PDB entry 3OZ9 | X-ray diffraction, 1.60 A resolution | chains L and H

# Chain L
Name: Fab NC-1 kappa light chain
Organism: Mus musculus
Reference sequence: Q52L95 (Q52L95_MOUSE); residues 108-213 here correspond to UniProt positions 130-235 (UniProt number = residue number + 22)
Amino-acid sequence (211 residues; row label = number of the first residue in the row; note: 2 numbers in that range are skipped by the numbering (no residue carries them; nothing is unmodelled there)):
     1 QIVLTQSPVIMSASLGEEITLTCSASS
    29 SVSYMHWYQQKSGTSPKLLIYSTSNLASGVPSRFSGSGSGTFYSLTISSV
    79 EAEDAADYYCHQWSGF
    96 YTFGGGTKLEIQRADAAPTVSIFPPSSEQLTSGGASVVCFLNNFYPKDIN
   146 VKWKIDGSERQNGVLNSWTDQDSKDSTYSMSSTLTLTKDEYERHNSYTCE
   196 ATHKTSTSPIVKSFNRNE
Cystine bridges: Cys23-Cys88, Cys134-Cys194

# Chain H
Name: Fab NC-1 IgG2a heavy chain
Organism: Mus musculus
Reference sequence: P01863 (GCAA_MOUSE); the construct has insertions or renumbered stretches relative to UniProt, so the offset changes along the chain: 114-130 = UniProt 1-17; 133-154 = UniProt 18-39; 162-169 = UniProt 42-49; 171-180 = UniProt 50-59; 5 more segments
Amino-acid sequence (219 residues; each row starts with the number of its first residue; note: 15 numbers in that range are skipped by the numbering (no residue carries them; nothing is unmodelled there); a row labelled like 82A-82C holds insertion residues (82A, then the next letters in order)):
     1 QVQLQQSGTELMKPGSSVKISCKATGYRFSSYWVEWVKQRPGHGLEWIGK
    51 IL
   52A P
    53 GIGSTSYNEKFKGKATFTADTSSNTAYMQL
82A-82C SSL
    83 TSEDSAVYYCARGYYGPT
100A-100B WF
   101 AYWGQGTLVTVSSAKTTAPSVYPLAPVCGD
   133 TTGSSVTLGCLVKGYFPEPVTL
   156 TW
   162 NSGSLSSG
   171 VHTFPAVLQS
   183 DLYTLSSSVTVTSS
   198 TWP
   202 SQSIT
   208 CNVAHPASSTKVDKKI
   226 EPR
Cystine bridges: Cys22-Cys92, Cys142-Cys208

# Chain L / chain H interface
Pairs across the interface (76):
  His34(L) - Thr100(H)  hydrogen bond (side chain-backbone)
  His34(L) - Trp100A(H)
  Tyr36(L) - Trp100A(H)
  Tyr36(L) - Phe100B(H)  hydrogen bond (side chain-backbone)
  Tyr36(L) - Trp103(H)
  Gln38(L) - Gln39(H)  hydrogen bond
  Gln38(L) - Tyr91(H)  hydrogen bond
  Thr42(L) - Tyr91(H)
  Ser43(L) - Tyr91(H)
  Ser43(L) - Gly104(H)  hydrogen bond (side chain-backbone)
  Ser43(L) - Gln105(H)  hydrogen bond (side chain-backbone)
  Pro44(L) - Tyr91(H)
  Pro44(L) - Trp103(H)
  Leu46(L) - Trp100A(H)
  Leu46(L) - Phe100B(H)
  Tyr49(L) - Trp100A(H)
  Ser50(L) - Trp100A(H)
  Tyr87(L) - Gln39(H)  hydrogen bond
  Tyr87(L) - Gly44(H)
  Tyr87(L) - Leu45(H)  hydrophobic
  His89(L) - Phe100B(H)
  Trp91(L) - Pro99(H)  hydrophobic
  Phe94(L) - Trp47(H)  hydrophobic
  Phe94(L) - Asn60(H)
  Tyr96(L) - Glu35(H)
  Tyr96(L) - Trp47(H)
  Tyr96(L) - Gly98(H)
  Tyr96(L) - Pro99(H)
  Tyr96(L) - Thr100(H)  hydrogen bond (side chain-backbone)
  Tyr96(L) - Phe100B(H)  hydrophobic
  Phe98(L) - Leu45(H)
  Phe98(L) - Phe100B(H)  hydrophobic
  Ser116(L) - Thr139(H)
  Ile117(L) - Val127(H)
  Phe118(L) - Leu124(H)
  Phe118(L) - Ala125(H)
  Phe118(L) - Thr139(H)
  Pro119(L) - Val127(H)
  Pro119(L) - Arg228(H)  hydrogen bond (backbone-side chain)
  Pro120(L) - Arg228(H)  hydrogen bond (backbone-side chain)
  Ser121(L) - Tyr122(H)
  Ser121(L) - Pro123(H)
  Glu123(L) - Tyr122(H)
  Glu123(L) - Pro123(H)
  Glu123(L) - Lys221(H)  salt bridge
  Gln124(L) - Tyr122(H)
  Gln124(L) - Lys145(H)
  Ser131(L) - Leu143(H)
  Ser131(L) - Lys145(H)
  Val133(L) - Leu124(H)  hydrophobic
  Phe135(L) - Leu124(H)  hydrophobic
  Phe135(L) - Gly141(H)
  Phe135(L) - Phe174(H)  hydrophobic
  Phe135(L) - Ser188(H)
  Phe135(L) - Ser189(H)
  Phe135(L) - Ser190(H)
  Asn137(L) - Phe174(H)
  Asn137(L) - Ser190(H)  hydrogen bond
  Asn138(L) - His172(H)  hydrogen bond
  Leu160(L) - Val177(H)  hydrophobic
  Leu160(L) - Thr186(H)
  Asn161(L) - Val177(H)
  Ser162(L) - Phe174(H)
  Ser162(L) - Pro175(H)  hydrogen bond (side chain-backbone)
  Ser162(L) - Val177(H)
  Trp163(L) - Pro175(H)
  Thr164(L) - Thr173(H)
  Thr164(L) - Phe174(H)
  Ser174(L) - His172(H)  hydrogen bond
  Ser174(L) - Phe174(H)
  Met175(L) - Phe174(H)
  Ser176(L) - Phe174(H)
  Ser176(L) - Ser188(H)  hydrogen bond
  Thr180(L) - Lys145(H)
  Phe209(L) - Val127(H)  hydrophobic
  Glu213(L) - Cys128(H)
Other interface residues (no listed pair), chain L (43 interface residues in all): Gly100, Ser127, Thr178, Lys207
Other interface residues (no listed pair), chain H (44 interface residues in all): Val37, Glu46, Lys50, Ala101, Gly106, Pro126, Thr134, Leu140

# Overview
43 residues of chain L and 44 residues of chain H are in contact; the contacts include 15 hydrogen bonds and 1
salt bridge. Polar pairs include Glu123(L)-Lys221(H), His34(L)-Thr100(H) and Tyr36(L)-Phe100B(H).
Chain L is Fab NC-1 kappa light chain and chain H is Fab NC-1 IgG2a heavy chain, both from Mus musculus; the
structure, Crystal Structure of anti-gp41 Fab NC-1, was determined by X-ray diffraction.
